PDB entry 7NZE | X-ray diffraction, 2.05 A resolution | chains DDD and EEE of the 6 polymer chains in the assembly

[Chain DDD]
Name: HLA class II histocompatibility antigen DR beta chain
Organism: Homo sapiens
UniProtKB: A2BFX2 (A2BFX2_HUMAN); residues 1-191 here correspond to UniProt positions 30-220 (UniProt number = residue number + 29)
Chain sequence (191 residues; row label = number of the first residue in the row):
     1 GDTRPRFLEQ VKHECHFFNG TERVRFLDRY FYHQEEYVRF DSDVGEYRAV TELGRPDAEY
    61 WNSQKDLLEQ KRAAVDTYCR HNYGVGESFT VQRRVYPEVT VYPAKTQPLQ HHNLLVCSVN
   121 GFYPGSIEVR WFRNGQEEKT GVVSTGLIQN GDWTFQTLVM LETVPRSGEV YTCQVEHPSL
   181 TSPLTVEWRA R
Disulfide bonds: Cys15-Cys79, Cys117-Cys173
Sequence notes: conflict Lys71 (Arg100 in A2BFX2), Ala74 (Glu103 in A2BFX2), Gly86 (Val115 in A2BFX2)
Reported in the primary citation:
  - specificity-determining residues: Ala74

[Chain EEE]
Name: Collagen alpha-1(II) chain
UniProtKB: P02458 (CO2A1_HUMAN); residues 1-15 here correspond to UniProt positions 459-473 (UniProt number = residue number + 458)
Chain sequence (15 residues; row label = number of the first residue in the row):
     1 GIAGFKGEQG PKGEP
Disordered / not traced: 1-2

[Chain DDD / chain EEE interface]
Contacting residue pairs (30; chain DDD residue first):
  His13(DDD) - Glu8(EEE)
  His13(DDD) - Gln9(EEE)
  Asp28(DDD) - Glu8(EEE)
  Tyr30(DDD) - Gly10(EEE)
  Tyr30(DDD) - Pro11(EEE)
  Tyr47(DDD) - Pro11(EEE)
  Pro56(DDD) - Glu14(EEE)
  Asp57(DDD) - Gly13(EEE)
  Asp57(DDD) - Glu14(EEE)  hydrogen bond (side chain-backbone)
  Tyr60(DDD) - Lys12(EEE)
  Tyr60(DDD) - Glu14(EEE)
  Trp61(DDD) - Pro11(EEE)
  Trp61(DDD) - Lys12(EEE)  hydrogen bond (side chain-backbone)
  Trp61(DDD) - Gly13(EEE)
  Leu67(DDD) - Pro11(EEE)  hydrophobic
  Gln70(DDD) - Glu8(EEE)  hydrogen bond
  Lys71(DDD) - Glu8(EEE)  salt bridge
  Lys71(DDD) - Gln9(EEE)  hydrogen bond (side chain-backbone)
  Thr77(DDD) - Lys6(EEE)
  Tyr78(DDD) - Lys6(EEE)
  Tyr78(DDD) - Glu8(EEE)
  His81(DDD) - Gly4(EEE)  hydrogen bond (side chain-backbone)
  His81(DDD) - Lys6(EEE)
  Asn82(DDD) - Phe5(EEE)
  Asn82(DDD) - Lys6(EEE)  hydrogen bond (side chain-backbone)
  Val85(DDD) - Ala3(EEE)
  Val85(DDD) - Gly4(EEE)
  Val85(DDD) - Phe5(EEE)  hydrophobic
  Gly86(DDD) - Phe5(EEE)
  Phe89(DDD) - Phe5(EEE)  hydrophobic
Interface residues without a listed pair, chain DDD (20 interface residues in all): Phe26, Ala74
Interface residues without a listed pair, chain EEE (12 interface residues in all): Gly7

[Summary]
20 residues of chain DDD face 12 of chain EEE across their interface; the contacts include 6 hydrogen bonds
and 1 salt bridge. Polar contacts include Lys71(DDD)-Glu8(EEE), Asp57(DDD)-Glu14(EEE) and
Trp61(DDD)-Lys12(EEE). From the paper: the specificity determinant Ala74(DDD).
Chain DDD is HLA class II histocompatibility antigen DR beta chain (Homo sapiens) and chain EEE is Collagen
alpha-1(II) chain; the structure, Crystal structure of HLA-DR4 in complex with a human collagen type II
peptide, was determined by X-ray diffraction, deposited together with 7NZF, 7NZH and 7O00.
